Entry 4LHZ (X-ray diffraction, 3.20 A resolution); this record covers chains A and F of the 3 polymer chains in the assembly.

[Chain A]
Name: Ras-related protein Rab-8A
Source organism: Homo sapiens
Reference sequence: P61006 (RAB8A_HUMAN); numbering as in UniProt (aligned over 1-184)
Chain sequence (186 residues; row label = number of the first residue in the row; numbers below 1 keep their minus sign (Gly-1 is residue -1)):
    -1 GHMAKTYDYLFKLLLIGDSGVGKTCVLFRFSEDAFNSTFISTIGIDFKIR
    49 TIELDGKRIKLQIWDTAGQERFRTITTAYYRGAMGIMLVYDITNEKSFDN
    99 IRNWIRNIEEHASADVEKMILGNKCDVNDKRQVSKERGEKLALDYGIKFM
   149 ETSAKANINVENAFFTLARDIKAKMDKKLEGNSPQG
Disordered / not traced: -1 to 2, 178-184
Construct notes: expression tag (-1 to 0)
Residues lining bound ligands: GTP (guanosine-5'-triphosphate): Asp16, Ser17, Gly18, Val19, Gly20, Lys21, Thr22, Cys23, Ile38, Asp63, Asn121, Lys122, Asp124, Val125, Ser151, Ala152, Lys153
Swiss-Prot annotation at these positions:
  - motif: Asp31 to Phe45 (Switch 1), Asp63 to Gly80 (Switch 2)
  - binding site (GTP): Ser17, Gly18, Val19, Gly20, Lys21, Thr22, Cys23, Ser35, Ser39, Thr40, Gly66, Asn121, Lys122, Asp124, Ala152, Lys153
  - binding site (Mg(2+)): Thr22, Thr40, Asp63
  - modified residue: Thr72 (Phosphothreonine), Ser181 (Phosphoserine)
From the paper describing this entry:
  - binding site for GTP: Lys21, Asp124
  - conformationally variable residues (loop rearrangement, side-chain flip): Phe33, Ile38

[Chain F]
Name: Rab-3A-interacting protein
Source organism: Homo sapiens
Reference sequence: Q96QF0 (RAB3I_HUMAN); residues 157-232 here correspond to UniProt positions 173-248 (UniProt number = residue number + 16)
Chain sequence (78 residues; row label = number of the first residue in the row):
   155 GPGYERLKEELAKAQRELKLKDEECERLSKVRDQLGQELEELTASLFEEA
   205 HKMVREANIKQATAEKQLKEAQGKIDVL
Disordered / not traced: 155-156
Construct notes: expression tag (155-156)

[How chain A and chain F interact]
Contacting residue pairs (16; chain A residue first):
  Thr36(A) - Met207(F)
  Phe37(A) - Met207(F)  hydrophobic
  Thr40(A) - Glu203(F)
  Ile41(A) - Ser199(F)
  Arg69(A) - Glu192(F)
  Arg69(A) - Glu195(F)  salt bridge
  Arg69(A) - Ser199(F)
  Phe70(A) - Glu192(F)
  Phe70(A) - Glu195(F)
  Arg71(A) - Glu192(F)
  Thr72(A) - Gln188(F)  hydrogen bond
  Thr72(A) - Leu189(F)
  Thr72(A) - Glu192(F)  hydrogen bond (backbone-side chain)
  Ile73(A) - Glu192(F)  hydrogen bond (backbone-side chain)
  Ile73(A) - Leu193(F)
  Ile73(A) - Leu196(F)  hydrophobic
Interface residues without a listed pair, chain A (10 interface residues in all): Arg79
Interface residues without a listed pair, chain F (11 interface residues in all): Leu182, Leu200

[Overview]
10 residues of chain A face 11 of chain F across their interface, with 3 hydrogen bonds and 1 salt bridge.
Among the polar pairs are Arg69(A)-Glu195(F), Thr72(A)-Gln188(F) and Thr72(A)-Glu192(F). Bound to chain A:
GTP. The paper reports a binding site for GTP at Lys21(A) and Asp124(A); conformational variability at
Phe33(A) and Ile38(A).
Chain A is Ras-related protein Rab-8A and chain F is Rab-3A-interacting protein, both from Homo sapiens; the
structure, Crystal structure of GTP-bound Rab8:Rabin8, was determined by X-ray diffraction together with 4LHV,
4LHW, 4LHX, 4LHY and 4LI0 from the same study.
